PDB entry 9OZ0 | X-ray diffraction, 2.87 A resolution | chains A and B

Chain A:
Molecule: Immunity protein 52 domain-containing protein
Organism: Pseudomonas aeruginosa
Reference sequence: Q9HXA5 (Q9HXA5_PSEAE); residue numbers follow UniProt; this construct covers 1-239
Chain sequence (239 residues; numbered 1 to 239; the number before each row is that of its first residue):
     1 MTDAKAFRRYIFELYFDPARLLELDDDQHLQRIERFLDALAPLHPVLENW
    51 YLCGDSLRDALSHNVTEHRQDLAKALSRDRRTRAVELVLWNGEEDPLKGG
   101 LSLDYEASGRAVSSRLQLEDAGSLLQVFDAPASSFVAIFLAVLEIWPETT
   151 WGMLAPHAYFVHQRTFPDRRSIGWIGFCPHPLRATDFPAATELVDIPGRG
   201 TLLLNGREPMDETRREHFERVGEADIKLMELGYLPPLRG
Unresolved in the structure: 1-4
Modified residues: Mse1 (selenomethionine); Mse153, Mse210, Mse229 (selenomethionine; parent Met)

Chain B:
Molecule: Tox-REase-5 domain-containing protein
Organism: Pseudomonas aeruginosa
Reference sequence: Q9HXA6 (Q9HXA6_PSEAE); residue numbers follow UniProt; this construct covers 84-261
Chain sequence (178 residues; numbered 84 to 261; the number before each row is that of its first residue):
    84 QGRDKDCVECPPSRGEMAIANNGKGHSMSDLSARYQQWVTNFPFPHEWFW
   134 SGTWWDGFDEPRCTLLEAKANYAFLFVPLLGVPRPWARAKVKSDLLQKAE
   184 VHSDKARPTPPVFVEWHFLQRIVYEYCAAEYLRMGLANLKAFWNPMPGTD
   234 EHDDYQETRAKEQEEMKRFCEENPGYCA
Unresolved in the structure: 253-261
Disulfides: Cys93-Cys146
Modified residues: Mse100, Mse111, Mse217, Mse229, Mse249 (selenomethionine; parent Met)

How chain A and chain B interact:
Residue-residue contacts (56):
  Phe7(A) - Leu163(B)  hydrophobic
  Arg9(A) - Leu163(B)
  Arg9(A) - Gly164(B)  hydrogen bond (side chain-backbone)
  Arg9(A) - Val165(B)
  Arg9(A) - Tyr209(B)
  Arg9(A) - Glu213(B)  salt bridge
  Ile11(A) - Arg216(B)
  Glu13(A) - Arg216(B)  salt bridge
  Cys53(A) - Pro168(B)
  Cys53(A) - Trp169(B)
  Cys53(A) - Ala172(B)  hydrophobic
  Gly54(A) - Trp169(B)  hydrogen bond (backbone-backbone)
  Asp55(A) - Trp169(B)
  Asp55(A) - Lys173(B)  salt bridge
  Ser56(A) - Trp169(B)
  Leu57(A) - Trp169(B)
  Ala60(A) - Trp169(B)  hydrophobic
  Glu86(A) - Gln180(B)
  Val88(A) - Arg171(B)
  Val88(A) - Ala172(B)
  Val88(A) - Lys175(B)
  Trp90(A) - Pro168(B)
  Trp90(A) - Trp169(B)
  Glu93(A) - Pro168(B)
  Glu94(A) - Pro168(B)
  Pro96(A) - Val160(B)
  Pro96(A) - Leu163(B)  hydrophobic
  Pro96(A) - Val165(B)  hydrophobic
  Leu97(A) - Leu163(B)  hydrophobic
  Gly100(A) - Pro168(B)
  Leu101(A) - Pro168(B)
  Ser102(A) - Pro168(B)
  Ser102(A) - Arg171(B)
  Asp104(A) - Arg171(B)  salt bridge
  Asp104(A) - Lys175(B)  salt bridge
  Glu106(A) - Lys175(B)  salt bridge
  Glu106(A) - Gln180(B)
  Arg110(A) - Glu183(B)  salt bridge
  Arg110(A) - Asp187(B)  salt bridge
  Ser113(A) - Glu183(B)  hydrogen bond
  Arg115(A) - Arg216(B)
  Arg115(A) - Mse217(B)
  Gln117(A) - Arg171(B)
  Gln117(A) - Arg216(B)  hydrogen bond
  Glu119(A) - Pro166(B)
  Glu119(A) - Arg171(B)  salt bridge
  Glu119(A) - Tyr209(B)  hydrogen bond
  Asp120(A) - Val165(B)
  His157(A) - Ala212(B)
  His157(A) - Glu213(B)  salt bridge
  Val161(A) - Ala212(B)
  Leu237(A) - Arg216(B)
  Arg238(A) - Asp187(B)  salt bridge
  Arg238(A) - Mse217(B)  hydrogen bond (side chain-backbone)
  Arg238(A) - Gly218(B)
  Arg238(A) - Leu219(B)
Also at the interface, not in a pair above, chain A (34 interface residues in all): Val112, Phe160
Also at the interface, not in a pair above, chain B (25 interface residues in all): Leu158, Arg167, Ala170, Leu215

In short:
Chain A and chain B form an interface of 34 and 25 residues respectively; the contacts include 6 hydrogen
bonds and 11 salt bridges. Polar contacts include Arg9(A)-Glu213(B), Glu13(A)-Arg216(B) and
Asp55(A)-Lys173(B).
Here chain A is Immunity protein 52 domain-containing protein and chain B is Tox-REase-5 domain-containing
protein, both from Pseudomonas aeruginosa. Entry 9OZ0 (Crystal structure of T6SS effector-immunity complex
PA3907-PA3908 from Pseudomonas aeruginosa) was determined by X-ray diffraction.
